9EV2 - chains TE and TJ of the 108 polymer chains in the assembly; structure by electron microscopy, 3.80 A resolution.

[Chain TE (and TJ)]
Name: Tail tube protein
From: Klebsiella phage KP1
Notes: chain TJ of this document is another copy of the same molecule, construct and numbering; everything in this record applies to it too
UniProt: A0A2K9V5T6 (A0A2K9V5T6_9CAUD); numbering as in UniProt (aligned over 1-163)
Sequence (163 residues; row label = number of the first residue in the row):
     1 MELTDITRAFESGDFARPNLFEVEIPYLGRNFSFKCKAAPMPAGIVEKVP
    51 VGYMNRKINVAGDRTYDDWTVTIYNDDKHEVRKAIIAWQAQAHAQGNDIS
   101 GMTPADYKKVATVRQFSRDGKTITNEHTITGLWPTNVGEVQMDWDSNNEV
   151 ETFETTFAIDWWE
Unresolved in the structure: 1

[Chain TE / chain TJ interface]
Pairs across the interface (14):
  Asn19(TE) with Met54(TJ); Asn55(TJ)
  Leu20(TE) with Asn55(TJ)
  Phe21(TE) with Met54(TJ)
  Phe34(TE) with Tyr53(TJ)
  Tyr74(TE) with Val51(TJ); Gly52(TJ), hydrogen bond (side chain-backbone)
  Phe116(TE) with Met54(TJ), hydrophobic
  Asn147(TE) with Asp63(TJ)
  Asn148(TE) with Glu47(TJ); Val49(TJ); Gly62(TJ); Asp63(TJ), hydrogen bond (side chain-backbone)
  Val150(TE) with Val51(TJ), hydrophobic
Interface residues without a listed pair, chain TE (11 interface residues in all): Arg118, Glu149
Interface residues without a listed pair, chain TJ (10 interface residues in all): Val60

[In short]
The interface between chain TE and chain TJ involves 11 residues on one side and 10 on the other; the contacts
include 2 hydrogen bonds. Among the polar pairs are Tyr74(TE)-Gly52(TJ) and Asn148(TE)-Asp63(TJ).
Both chains are Tail tube protein (Klebsiella phage KP1). Entry 9EV2 (Tail tube and extended tail sheath tube
of Klebsiella phage KP1 variant vB_Kpn_Lilla1) was determined by electron microscopy.
